3PCC - chains M and Q of the 12 polymer chains in the assembly; structure by X-ray diffraction, 1.98 A resolution.

== Chain M (and Q) ==
Molecule: Protocatechuate 3,4-dioxygenase
From: Pseudomonas putida
Notes: EC 1.13.11.3; chain Q of this document is another copy of the same molecule, construct and numbering; everything in this record applies to it too
UniProtKB: P00437 (PCXB_PSEPU); residues 301-538 here correspond to UniProt positions 1-238 (UniProt number = residue number - 300)
Chain sequence (238 residues; each row starts with the number of its first residue):
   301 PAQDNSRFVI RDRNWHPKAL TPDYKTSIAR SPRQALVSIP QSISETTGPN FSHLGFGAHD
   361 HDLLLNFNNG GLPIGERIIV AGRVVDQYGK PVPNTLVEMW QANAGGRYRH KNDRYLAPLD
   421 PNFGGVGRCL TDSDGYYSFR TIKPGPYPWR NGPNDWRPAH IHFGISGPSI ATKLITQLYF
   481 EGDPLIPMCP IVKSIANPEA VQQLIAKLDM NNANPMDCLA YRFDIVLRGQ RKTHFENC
Unresolved in the structure: 368-370, 537-538
Covalent attachments: beta-mercaptoethanol (BME) linked to C429
Bound ions: Fe ion: Y408, Y447, H460, H462 (together with P-hydroxybenzoic acid)
Ligand contacts:
  - P-hydroxybenzoic acid (PHB), molecule 1: L320, P332, R333
  - P-hydroxybenzoic acid (PHB), molecule 2: L320, P322, I328, R333
  - P-hydroxybenzoic acid (PHB), molecule 3: Y324, T326, Y408, Y447, W449, R457, H460, H462, Q477, I491

== Chain M / chain Q interface ==
Pairs across the interface (16):
  H361(M) with F535(Q)
  D362(M) with F535(Q)
  I379(M) with H534(Q); F535(Q), hydrophobic
  S438(M) with F535(Q)
  R440(M) with F535(Q)
  N511(M) with V309(Q); Y388(Q); R531(Q), hydrogen bond (backbone-side chain)
  N512(M) with R531(Q); H534(Q), hydrogen bond (backbone-side chain)
  A513(M) with R531(Q), hydrogen bond (backbone-side chain)
  N514(M) with R531(Q), hydrogen bond; H534(Q), hydrogen bond (side chain-backbone); F535(Q), hydrogen bond (side chain-backbone)
  D517(M) with F535(Q)
Other interface residues (no listed pair), chain M (11 interface residues in all): F439
Other interface residues (no listed pair), chain Q (6 interface residues in all): E536

== In short ==
11 residues of chain M and 6 residues of chain Q are in contact; the contacts include 6 hydrogen bonds. Polar
pairs include N511(M)-R531(Q), N512(M)-H534(Q) and A513(M)-R531(Q). Chain M binds 3 copies of P-hydroxybenzoic
acid. Y408(M), Y447(M), H460(M) and H462(M) form the Fe ion site.
Both chains are Protocatechuate 3,4-dioxygenase (Pseudomonas putida). Entry 3PCC (Structure of protocatechuate
3,4-dioxygenase complexed with 4-hydroxybenzoate) was determined by X-ray diffraction, deposited together with
3PCB, 3PCE, 3PCF, 3PCG, 3PCH and 3PCI.
